Entry 6UJZ (X-ray diffraction, 2.56 A resolution); this record covers chains A and T of the 4 polymer chains in the assembly.

== Chain A ==
Name: p66 Reverse transcriptase/RNaseH
From: Human immunodeficiency virus type 1 group M subtype B (isolate HXB2)
Notes: EC 2.7.7.49, 2.7.7.7, 3.1.26.13
UniProt: P04585 (POL_HV1H2); residues 1-560 here correspond to UniProt positions 588-1147 (UniProt number = residue number + 587)
Chain sequence (572 residues; numbered -11 to 560; the number before each row is that of its first residue; numbers below 1 keep their minus sign (Met-11 is residue -11)):
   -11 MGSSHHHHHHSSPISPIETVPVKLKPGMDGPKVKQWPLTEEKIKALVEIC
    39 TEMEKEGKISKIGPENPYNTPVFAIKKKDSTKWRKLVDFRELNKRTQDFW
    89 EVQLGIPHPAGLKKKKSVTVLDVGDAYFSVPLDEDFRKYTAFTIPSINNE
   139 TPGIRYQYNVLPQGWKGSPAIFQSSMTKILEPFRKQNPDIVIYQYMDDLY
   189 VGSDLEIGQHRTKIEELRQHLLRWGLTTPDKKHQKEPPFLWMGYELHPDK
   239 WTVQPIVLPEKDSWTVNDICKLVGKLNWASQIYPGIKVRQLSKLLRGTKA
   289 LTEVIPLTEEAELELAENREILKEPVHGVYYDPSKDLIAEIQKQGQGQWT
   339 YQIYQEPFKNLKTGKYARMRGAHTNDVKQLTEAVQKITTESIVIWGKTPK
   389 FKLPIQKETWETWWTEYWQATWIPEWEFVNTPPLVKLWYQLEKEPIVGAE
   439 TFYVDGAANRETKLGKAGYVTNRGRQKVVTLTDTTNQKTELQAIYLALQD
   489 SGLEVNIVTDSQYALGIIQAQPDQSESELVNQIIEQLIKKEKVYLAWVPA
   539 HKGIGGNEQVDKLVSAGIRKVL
Not modelled in the structure: -11 to 0, 135-138, 558-560
Sequence notes: initiating methionine (-11); expression tag (-10 to 0); engineered mutation Cys258 (Gln845 in P04585), Ser280 (Cys867 in P04585)
UniProt features mapped onto this chain:
  - region: Phe227 to His235 (RT 'primer grip')
  - motif: Trp398 to Trp414 (Tryptophan repeat motif)
  - binding site (Mg(2+)): Asp110, Asp185, Asp186, Asp443, Glu478, Asp498, Asp549
  - site: Trp401 (Essential for RT p66/p51 heterodimerization), Trp414 (Essential for RT p66/p51 heterodimerization), Phe440, Tyr441 (Cleavage), Leu560 (Cleavage)
Metal / ion sites: Mg2+: Asp110, Val111, Asp185 (together with N8G)
Small-molecule neighbours: N8G ([[(2S,5R)-5-(4-azanyl-5-fluoranyl-2-oxidanylidene-pyrimidin-1-yl)-1,3-oxathiolan-2-yl]methoxy-oxidanyl-phosphoryl] phosphono hydrogen phosphate): Lys65, Lys70, Arg72, Asp110, Val111, Gly112, Asp113, Ala114, Tyr115, Gln151, Met184, Asp185, Lys220
From the paper describing this entry:
  - mutagenesis - M184V (30-fold): decreased catalytic activity on N8G

== Chain T ==
Molecule: template DNA
Sequence (27 nucleotides; each row starts with the number of its first residue):
   701 ATGGGGGGCGCCCGAACAGGGACTGTG
Not modelled in the structure: 701-702, 727

== Interface between chain A and chain T ==
Residue-residue contacts (44; chain A residue first):
  Trp24(A) - DG704(T)  base contact
  Pro25(A) - DG703(T)  base contact
  Lys30(A) - DG704(T)  hydrogen bond to the base
  Phe61(A) - DG704(T)  stacking on the base
  Phe61(A) - DG705(T)  sugar contact
  Ile63(A) - DG704(T)  base contact
  Leu74(A) - DG705(T)  base contact
  Val75(A) - DG705(T)  sugar contact
  Asp76(A) - DG705(T)  sugar contact
  Arg78(A) - DG705(T)  phosphate contact
  Arg78(A) - DG706(T)  phosphate contact
  Asn81(A) - DG706(T)  sugar contact
  Glu89(A) - DG707(T)  phosphate contact
  Glu89(A) - DG708(T)  phosphate contact
  Gln91(A) - DG708(T)  sugar contact
  Leu92(A) - DC709(T)  sugar contact
  Gly93(A) - DC709(T)  sugar contact
  Ile94(A) - DG708(T)  base contact
  Ile94(A) - DC709(T)  sugar contact
  Gln151(A) - DG705(T)  base contact
  Gly152(A) - DG705(T)  base contact
  Gly152(A) - DG706(T)  sugar contact
  Lys154(A) - DG706(T)  phosphate contact
  Lys154(A) - DG707(T)  phosphate contact
  Pro157(A) - DG707(T)  sugar contact
  Tyr183(A) - DG707(T)  hydrogen bond to the base
  Tyr183(A) - DG708(T)  hydrogen bond to the base
  Met184(A) - DG706(T)  base contact
  Asn265(A) - DC711(T)  hydrogen bond to the sugar
  Ser280(A) - DC712(T)  phosphate contact
  Ser280(A) - DC713(T)  phosphate contact
  Lys281(A) - DC713(T)  salt bridge to the phosphate
  Arg284(A) - DC713(T)  phosphate contact
  Arg284(A) - DG714(T)  phosphate contact
  Gly285(A) - DG714(T)  hydrogen bond to the phosphate
  Lys353(A) - DC711(T)  phosphate contact
  Ala355(A) - DC712(T)  phosphate contact
  Arg448(A) - DC723(T)  base contact
  Asn474(A) - DC723(T)  sugar contact
  Gln475(A) - DG721(T)  base contact
  Gln500(A) - DG721(T)  phosphate contact
  Gln500(A) - DA722(T)  phosphate contact
  His539(A) - DC723(T)  salt bridge to the phosphate
  Arg557(A) - DT724(T)  phosphate contact
Also at the interface, not in a pair above, chain A (42 interface residues in all): Leu26, Ala62, Tyr115, Trp153, Leu283, Arg356, Lys374, Asp498

== Overview ==
42 residues of chain A face 15 of chain T across their interface, with 5 hydrogen bonds, 2 salt bridges and 1
aromatic stacking contact. Polar pairs include Lys30(A)-DG704(T), Tyr183(A)-DG707(T) and Tyr183(A)-DG708(T).
Bound to chain A: compound N8G. From the paper: M184V of chain A reduces catalytic activity on N8G.
Here chain A is p66 Reverse transcriptase/RNaseH (Human immunodeficiency virus type 1 group M subtype B
(isolate HXB2)) and chain T is template DNA. Entry 6UJZ (HIV-1 wild-type reverse transcriptase-DNA complex
with (+)-FTC-TP) was determined by X-ray diffraction (same publication as 6UIR, 6UIS, 6UIT, 6UJX, 6UJY and
6UK0).
